PDB entry 9J4T | X-ray diffraction, 2.04 A resolution | chains A and B of the 5 polymer chains in the assembly

[Chain A]
Name: HLA class I histocompatibility antigen, B alpha chain
From: Homo sapiens
UniProtKB: P01889 (HLAB_HUMAN); residues 1-275 here correspond to UniProt positions 25-299 (UniProt number = residue number + 24)
Sequence (276 residues; each row starts with the number of its first residue; numbering starts at 0):
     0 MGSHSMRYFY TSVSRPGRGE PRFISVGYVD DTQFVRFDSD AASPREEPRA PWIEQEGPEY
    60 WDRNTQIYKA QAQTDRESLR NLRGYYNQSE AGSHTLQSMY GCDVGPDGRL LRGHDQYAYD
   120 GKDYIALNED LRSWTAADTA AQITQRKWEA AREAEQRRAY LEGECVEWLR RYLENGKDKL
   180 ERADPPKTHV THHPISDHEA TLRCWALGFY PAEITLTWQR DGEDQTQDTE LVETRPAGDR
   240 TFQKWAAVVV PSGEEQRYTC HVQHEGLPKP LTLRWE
Unresolved in the structure: 0-1, 275
Sequence notes: initiating methionine (0)
UniProt features mapped onto this chain:
  - region: E275 (Connecting peptide)
  - motif: S77 to G83 (Bw6 motif)
  - binding site (a peptide antigen): N63, Y84, T143, K146, E152, Y159, Y171
  - glycosylation: N86 (N-linked (GlcNAc...) asparagine)
Disulfide bonds: C101-C164, C203-C259

[Chain B]
Name: Beta-2-microglobulin
From: Homo sapiens
UniProtKB: P61769 (B2MG_HUMAN); residues 1-99 here correspond to UniProt positions 21-119 (UniProt number = residue number + 20)
Sequence (100 residues; row label = number of the first residue in the row; numbering starts at 0):
     0 MIQRTPKIQV YSRHPAENGK SNFLNCYVSG FHPSDIEVDL LKNGERIEKV EHSDLSFSKD
    60 WSFYLLYYTE FTPTEKDEYA CRVNHVTLSQ PKIVKWDRDM
Sequence notes: initiating methionine (0)
UniProt features mapped onto this chain:
  - modified residue: Q2 (Pyrrolidone carboxylic acid)
  - glycosylation: I1 (N-linked (Glc) (glycation) isoleucine), K19 (N-linked (Glc) (glycation) lysine), K41 (N-linked (Glc) (glycation) lysine), K48 (N-linked (Glc) (glycation) lysine), K58 (N-linked (Glc) (glycation) lysine), K91 (N-linked (Glc) (glycation) lysine), K94 (N-linked (Glc) (glycation) lysine)
Disulfide bonds: C25-C80

[Interface between chain A and chain B]
Pairs across the interface (54):
  F8(A) with F56(B), hydrophobic; K58(B)
  Y9(A) with F56(B)
  T10(A) with F56(B); F62(B)
  V12(A) with S33(B)
  I23(A) with L54(B)
  V25(A) with D53(B); L54(B); S55(B)
  Y27(A) with S55(B); Y63(B), hydrogen bond
  Q32(A) with D53(B), hydrogen bond
  R35(A) with D53(B), salt bridge
  R48(A) with D53(B), salt bridge
  T94(A) with H31(B)
  Q96(A) with H31(B), hydrogen bond; F56(B); W60(B), hydrogen bond (side chain-backbone); F62(B)
  S97(A) with F56(B)
  Q115(A) with W60(B)
  Y116(A) with W60(B)
  A117(A) with W60(B), hydrophobic
  D119(A) with H31(B)
  G120(A) with R3(B), hydrogen bond (backbone-side chain); H31(B); W60(B)
  D122(A) with W60(B), hydrogen bond
  T190(A) with M99(B), hydrogen bond (side chain-backbone)
  H192(A) with D98(B), hydrogen bond (side chain-backbone); M99(B), hydrogen bond (side chain-backbone)
  R202(A) with M99(B), hydrogen bond (side chain-backbone)
  W204(A) with M99(B), hydrophobic
  L206(A) with P14(B), hydrophobic
  V231(A) with Q8(B)
  E232(A) with K6(B), salt bridge; Q8(B), hydrogen bond (backbone-side chain); Y26(B), hydrogen bond; S28(B), hydrogen bond
  R234(A) with Q8(B), hydrogen bond; Y10(B)
  P235(A) with Y10(B), hydrogen bond (backbone-side chain); Y26(B); L65(B), hydrophobic
  A236(A) with R12(B); N24(B), hydrogen bond (backbone-side chain)
  G237(A) with R12(B), hydrogen bond (backbone-side chain); L65(B)
  D238(A) with R12(B)
  Q242(A) with Y10(B); S11(B); R12(B), hydrogen bond (side chain-backbone)
  W244(A) with M99(B), hydrophobic
Interface residues without a listed pair, chain A (36 interface residues in all): R6, M98, T233
Interface residues without a listed pair, chain B (27 interface residues in all): M0, I1, H13, D59

[Overview]
36 residues of chain A and 27 residues of chain B are in contact; the contacts include 18 hydrogen bonds and 3
salt bridges. Among the polar pairs are R35(A)-D53(B), R48(A)-D53(B) and E232(A)-K6(B). From UniProt: 7
peptide antigen-binding residues on chain A.
Here chain A is HLA class I histocompatibility antigen, B alpha chain and chain B is Beta-2-microglobulin,
both from Homo sapiens. Entry 9J4T (Structural basis for recognition of SARS-CoV-2 conserved nucleocapside
epitopes by dominant T cell receptors) was determined by X-ray diffraction together with 9WBD, 9J4U and 9J4V
from the same study.
